8QNL - chains C and F of the 6 polymer chains in the assembly; structure by X-ray diffraction, 2.27 A resolution.

== Chain C (and F) ==
Name: RES domain-containing protein
Organism: Pseudomonas aeruginosa PAO1
Notes: chain F of this document is another copy of the same molecule, construct and numbering; everything in this record applies to it too
Reference sequence: Q9I4U4 (Q9I4U4_PSEAE); numbering as in UniProt (aligned over 2-251)
Sequence (264 residues; row label = number of the first residue in the row; numbers below 1 keep their minus sign (Met-12 is residue -12)):
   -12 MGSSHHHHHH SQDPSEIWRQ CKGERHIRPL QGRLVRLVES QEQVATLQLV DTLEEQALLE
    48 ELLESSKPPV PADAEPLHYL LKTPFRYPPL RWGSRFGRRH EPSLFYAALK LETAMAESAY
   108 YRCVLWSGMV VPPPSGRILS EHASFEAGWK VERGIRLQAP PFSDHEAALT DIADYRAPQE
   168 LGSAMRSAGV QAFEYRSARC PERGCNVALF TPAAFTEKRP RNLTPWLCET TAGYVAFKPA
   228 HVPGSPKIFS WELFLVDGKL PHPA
Unresolved in the structure: -12 to 0, 251
Sequence notes: initiating methionine (-12); expression tag (-11 to 1)
What the authors report for this chain:
  - binding site for phosphate ion: Lys54, Tyr66, Thr70, Arg73, Tyr74, Arg82, Glu104, Tyr108, Tyr162, Arg186
  - catalytic residues: Arg23, Arg82, Tyr93, Ser184, Asn193 (by similarity / conservation)
  - mutagenesis - E29D/R82A: abolished catalytic activity
  - mutagenesis - E29D/R82A: increased growth
  - mutagenesis - E29D: decreased growth
  - mutagenesis - E29D: increased catalytic activity
  - mutagenesis - E29D: decreased binding to Antitoxin Xre/MbcA/ParS-like toxin-binding domain-containing protein
  - self-association interface (contacts with another copy of this molecule): Gln30

== Chain C / chain F interface ==
Pairs across the interface - 62 pairs, chain C then chain F:
  Gln30(C) - Leu214(F)
  Gln30(C) - Lys225(F)  hydrogen bond
  Gln30(C) - Pro226(F)  hydrogen bond (side chain-backbone)
  Gln30(C) - Ala227(F)
  Gln30(C) - His228(F)
  Gln30(C) - Val229(F)  hydrogen bond (side chain-backbone)
  Gln30(C) - Pro230(F)
  Val31(C) - Glu128(F)
  Val31(C) - Leu214(F)  hydrophobic
  Leu34(C) - Leu126(F)  hydrophobic
  Asp38(C) - Arg124(F)
  Asp38(C) - Glu216(F)
  Thr39(C) - Glu216(F)
  Thr39(C) - Tyr221(F)
  Leu40(C) - Leu214(F)
  Leu40(C) - Glu216(F)  hydrogen bond (backbone-side chain)
  Leu40(C) - Ala223(F)
  Leu40(C) - Pro233(F)  hydrophobic
  Glu41(C) - Pro233(F)
  Gln43(C) - Lys225(F)  hydrogen bond
  Ala44(C) - Lys225(F)
  Ala44(C) - Gly231(F)
  Ala44(C) - Pro233(F)
  His65(C) - Val229(F)
  Tyr66(C) - His228(F)
  Tyr66(C) - Pro230(F)
  Arg124(C) - Val37(F)
  Arg124(C) - Asp38(F)  hydrogen bond (side chain-backbone)
  Leu126(C) - Leu34(F)  hydrophobic
  Glu128(C) - Val31(F)
  Glu128(C) - Glu128(F)
  Arg206(C) - Arg208(F)
  Arg206(C) - Asn209(F)  hydrogen bond
  Arg208(C) - Arg208(F)
  Asn209(C) - Arg208(F)
  Leu210(C) - Leu210(F)
  Leu210(C) - Pro212(F)
  Leu210(C) - His228(F)
  Pro212(C) - Leu210(F)
  Leu214(C) - Val31(F)  hydrophobic
  Leu214(C) - Leu40(F)
  Glu216(C) - Asp38(F)
  Glu216(C) - Thr39(F)
  Glu216(C) - Leu40(F)  hydrogen bond (side chain-backbone)
  Tyr221(C) - Thr39(F)
  Ala223(C) - Leu40(F)
  Lys225(C) - Gln30(F)  hydrogen bond
  Lys225(C) - Leu40(F)
  Lys225(C) - Gln43(F)
  Lys225(C) - Ala44(F)
  Pro226(C) - Gln30(F)  hydrogen bond (backbone-side chain)
  Ala227(C) - Gln30(F)
  His228(C) - Tyr66(F)
  His228(C) - Leu210(F)
  Val229(C) - Gln30(F)  hydrogen bond (backbone-side chain)
  Val229(C) - His65(F)
  Pro230(C) - Gln30(F)
  Pro230(C) - Tyr66(F)
  Gly231(C) - Ala44(F)
  Pro233(C) - Leu40(F)  hydrophobic
  Pro233(C) - Glu41(F)
  Pro233(C) - Ala44(F)
Other interface residues (no listed pair), chain C (35 interface residues in all): Glu47, Leu67, Phe224, Ser232
Other interface residues (no listed pair), chain F (36 interface residues in all): Gln35, Leu67, Cys215, Phe224, Ser232

== Overview ==
Chain C and chain F form an interface of 35 and 36 residues respectively, with 11 hydrogen bonds. Among the
polar pairs are Gln30(C)-Lys225(F), Gln30(C)-Pro226(F) and Gln30(C)-Val229(F). From the paper: catalytic
residues Arg23(C), Arg82(C) and Tyr93(C) among others; E29D/R82A of chain C abolish catalytic activity.
Chain C and chain F are both RES domain-containing protein (Pseudomonas aeruginosa PAO1); the structure,
Structure of the toxin-antitoxin NatRT complex from Pseudomonas aeruginosa, was determined by X-ray
diffraction, deposited together with 8QNQ.
